PDB entry 7RS6 | electron microscopy, 4.10 A resolution (low resolution: residue-level contacts below are approximate; hydrogen-bond / salt-bridge calls are withheld) | chains B and G of the 27 polymer chains in the assembly

== Chain B ==
Protein: Tubulin beta chain
From: Sus scrofa
UniProtKB: P02554 (TBB_PIG); the author numbering skips numbers that UniProt does not, so the offset changes along the chain: 1-44 = UniProt 1-44; 47-360 = UniProt 45-358; 369-455 = UniProt 359-445
Chain sequence (445 residues; numbered 1 to 455; 10 numbers in that range are skipped by the numbering (no residue carries them; nothing is unmodelled there); the number before each row is that of its first residue):
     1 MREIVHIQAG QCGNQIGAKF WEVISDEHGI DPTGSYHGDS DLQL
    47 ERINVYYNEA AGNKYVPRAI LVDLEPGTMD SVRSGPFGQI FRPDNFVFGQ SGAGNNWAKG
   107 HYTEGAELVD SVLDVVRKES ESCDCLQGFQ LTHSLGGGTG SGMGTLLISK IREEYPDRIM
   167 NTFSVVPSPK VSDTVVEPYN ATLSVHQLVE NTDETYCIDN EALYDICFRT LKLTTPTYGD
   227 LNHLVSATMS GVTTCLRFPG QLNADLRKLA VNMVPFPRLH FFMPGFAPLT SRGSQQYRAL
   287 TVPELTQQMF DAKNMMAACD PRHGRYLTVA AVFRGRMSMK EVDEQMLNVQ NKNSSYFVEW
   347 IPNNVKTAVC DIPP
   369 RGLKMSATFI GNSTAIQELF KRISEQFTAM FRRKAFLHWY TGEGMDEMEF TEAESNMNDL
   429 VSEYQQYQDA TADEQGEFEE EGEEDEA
Unresolved in the structure: 437-455
UniProt features mapped onto this chain:
  - motif: Met1 to Ile4 (MREI motif)
  - binding site (GTP): Gln11, Glu71, Ser140, Gly144, Thr145, Gly146, Asn206, Asn228
  - binding site (Mg(2+)): Glu71
  - modified residue: Ser40 (Phosphoserine), Lys60 (N6-acetyllysine), Ser174 (Phosphoserine), Thr287 (Phosphothreonine), Thr292 (Phosphothreonine), Arg320 (Omega-N-methylarginine), Glu448 (5-glutamyl polyglutamate)
  - cross-link (Glycyl lysine isopeptide (Lys-Gly)): Lys60 (interchain with G-Cter in ubiquitin), Lys326 (interchain with G-Cter in ubiquitin)
Ligand contacts:
  - phosphomethylphosphonic acid guanylate ester (G2P): Gly10, Gln11, Cys12, Gln15, Ile16, Asp69, Gly98, Ala99, Gly100, Asn101, Ser140, Gly143, Gly144, Thr145, Gly146, Val171, Asp179, Asn206, Tyr224, Leu227, Asn228
  - GTP (guanosine-5'-triphosphate): Gln247, Asn249, Lys254

== Chain G ==
Protein: Tubulin alpha-1B chain
From: Sus scrofa
UniProtKB: Q2XVP4 (TBA1B_PIG); residue numbers follow UniProt; this construct covers 1-451
Chain sequence (451 residues; numbered 1 to 451; the number before each row is that of its first residue):
     1 MRECISIHVG QAGVQIGNAC WELYCLEHGI QPDGQMPSDK TIGGGDDSFN TFFSETGAGK
    61 HVPRAVFVDL EPTVIDEVRT GTYRQLFHPE QLITGKEDAA NNYARGHYTI GKEIIDLVLD
   121 RIRKLADQCT GLQGFLVFHS FGGGTGSGFT SLLMERLSVD YGKKSKLEFS IYPAPQVSTA
   181 VVEPYNSILT THTTLEHSDC AFMVDNEAIY DICRRNLDIE RPTYTNLNRL ISQIVSSITA
   241 SLRFDGALNV DLTEFQTNLV PYPRIHFPLA TYAPVISAEK AYHEQLSVAE ITNACFEPAN
   301 QMVKCDPRHG KYMACCLLYR GDVVPKDVNA AIATIKTKRS IQFVDWCPTG FKVGINYQPP
   361 TVVPGGDLAK VQRAVCMLSN TTAIAEAWAR LDHKFDLMYA KRAFVHWYVG EGMEEGEFSE
   421 AREDMAALEK DYEEVGVDSV EGEGEEEGEE Y
Unresolved in the structure: 38-46, 438-451
UniProt features mapped onto this chain:
  - motif: Met1 to Cys4 (MREC motif)
  - active site: Glu254
  - binding site (GTP): Gly10, Gln11, Ala12, Gln15, Glu71, Ala99, Ser140, Gly143, Gly144, Thr145, Gly146, Thr179, Glu183, Asn206, Tyr224, Asn228, Leu252
  - binding site (Mg(2+)): Glu71
  - site: Tyr451 (Involved in polymerization)
  - modified residue: Lys40 (N6,N6,N6-trimethyllysine), Ser48 (Phosphoserine), Ser232 (Phosphoserine), Tyr282 (3'-nitrotyrosine), Arg339 (Omega-N-methylarginine), Ser439 (Phosphoserine), Glu443 (5-glutamyl polyglutamate), Glu445 (5-glutamyl polyglutamate), Tyr451 (3'-nitrotyrosine)
  - cross-link (Glycyl lysine isopeptide (Lys-Gly)): Lys326 (interchain with G-Cter in ubiquitin), Lys370 (interchain with G-Cter in ubiquitin)
Ligand contacts: GTP (guanosine-5'-triphosphate): Val9, Gly10, Gln11, Ala12, Gln15, Glu71, Ala99, Asn101, Ser140, Gly143, Gly144, Thr145, Gly146, Ile171, Thr179, Glu183, Asn206, Tyr224, Leu227, Asn228, Ile231

== Interface between chain B and chain G ==
Pairs across the interface (49; chain B residue first):
  Glu71(B) - Arg2(G)
  Pro72(B) - Met1(G)
  Gln96(B) - Met1(G)
  Gly100(B) - Thr257(G)
  Asn101(B) - Glu254(G)
  Asn101(B) - Lys352(G)
  Lys176(B) - Lys336(G)
  Val177(B) - Asn329(G)
  Asp179(B) - Phe351(G)
  Asp179(B) - Lys352(G)
  Asp179(B) - Val353(G)
  Thr180(B) - Asn258(G)
  Thr180(B) - Thr349(G)
  Thr180(B) - Phe351(G)
  Thr180(B) - Lys352(G)
  Val181(B) - Asn258(G)
  Val181(B) - Cys347(G)
  Val181(B) - Thr349(G)
  Val181(B) - Gly350(G)
  Val181(B) - Phe351(G)
  Tyr210(B) - Asn329(G)
  Thr221(B) - Val324(G)
  Pro222(B) - Lys326(G)
  Tyr224(B) - Leu248(G)
  Gln394(B) - Thr349(G)
  Ala397(B) - Trp346(G)
  Met398(B) - Trp346(G)
  Arg400(B) - Asp345(G)
  Arg400(B) - Trp346(G)
  Arg401(B) - Tyr262(G)
  Arg401(B) - Trp346(G)
  Arg401(B) - Glu434(G)
  Arg401(B) - Val437(G)
  Lys402(B) - Pro261(G)
  Lys402(B) - Tyr262(G)
  Ala403(B) - Pro261(G)
  Ala403(B) - Tyr262(G)
  Ala403(B) - Trp346(G)
  Phe404(B) - Thr257(G)
  Phe404(B) - Asn258(G)
  Phe404(B) - Val260(G)
  Phe404(B) - Pro261(G)
  His406(B) - Val260(G)
  His406(B) - Pro261(G)
  His406(B) - Tyr262(G)
  His406(B) - Pro263(G)
  Trp407(B) - Gln256(G)
  Trp407(B) - Thr257(G)
  Trp407(B) - Val260(G)
Interface residues without a listed pair, chain B (31 interface residues in all): Ala99, Lys105, Ser178, Val182, Phe214, Thr220, Leu405
Interface residues without a listed pair, chain G (28 interface residues in all): Asp251, Thr253, Pro348

== Summary ==
Chain B and chain G form an interface of 31 and 28 residues respectively. Ligands of chain B: GTP and
phosphomethylphosphonic acid guanylate ester. Bound to chain G: GTP.
Chain B is Tubulin beta chain and chain G is Tubulin alpha-1B chain, both from Sus scrofa; the structure,
Cryo-EM structure of Kip3 (AMPPNP) bound to GMPCPP-Stabilized Microtubules, was determined by electron
microscopy, deposited together with 7RS5.
